PDB entry 2ZND | X-ray diffraction, 1.70 A resolution | chain A

== Chain A ==
Protein: Programmed cell death protein 6
From: Homo sapiens
UniProt: O75340 (PDCD6_HUMAN); residues 20-191 here = UniProt positions 20-191
Chain sequence (172 residues; numbered 20 to 191; the number before each row is that of its first residue):
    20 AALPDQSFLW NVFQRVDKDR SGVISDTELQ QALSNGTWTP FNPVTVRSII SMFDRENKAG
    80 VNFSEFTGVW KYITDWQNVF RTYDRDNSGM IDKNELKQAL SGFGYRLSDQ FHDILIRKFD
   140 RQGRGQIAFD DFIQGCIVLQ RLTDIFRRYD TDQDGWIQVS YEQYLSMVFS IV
Not modelled in the structure: 20-24
Curated features (UniProtKB/Swiss-Prot):
  - binding site (Ca(2+)): Asp36, Asp38, Ser40, Val42, Glu47, Asp103, Asp105, Ser107, Met109, Glu114
  - binding site (Mg(2+)): Asp169, Asp171, Asp173, Trp175
  - natural variant: Gly123 (G123C: In a breast cancer sample)
  - mutagenesis: Glu47 (E47A: Loss of interaction with SEC31A and PLSCR3, and loss of localization to the endoplasmic reticulum; when associated with A-114), Leu52 (L52A: Strongly impaired interaction with SEC31A. Slightly reduced interaction with PDCD6IP), Ser53 (S53G: Slightly reduced interaction with SEC31A. Does not affect interaction with PDCD6IP), Trp57 (W57A: Does not affect interaction with SEC31A. Reduces the interaction with HEBP2, PDCD6IP and ANXA7), Phe60 (F60A: Abolishes the interaction with SEC31A, PDCD6IP, ANXA7 and ANXA11), Phe85 (F85A: Strongly impaired interaction with SEC31A and TFG. Does not affect interaction with PDCD6IP), Trp89 (W89A: Does not affect interaction with SEC31A. Does not affect interaction with PDCD6IP), Tyr91 (Y91A: Abolishes the interaction with PDCD6IP, ANXA7 and ANXA11), Ile92 (I92A: Does not affect interaction with SEC31A. Does not affect interaction with PDCD6IP), Trp95 (W95A: Abolishes the interaction with PDCD6IP, ANXA7 and ANXA11), Glu114 (E114A: Loss of interaction with SEC31A and PLSCR3, and loss of localization to the endoplasmic reticulum; when associated with A-47), Phe122 (F122A: Increases interaction with PDCD6IP and ANXA7. Impairs interaction with ANXA11. Augments stauroporine-induced cell death; F122G: Increases interaction with PDCD6IP ...), 2 further mutagenesis entries in UniProt
Reported in the primary citation:
  - contacts within the chain: Tyr124-Leu158
  - conformationally variable residues (order/disorder transition): Arg125
  - mutagenesis - G121DEL/F122DEL: abolished binding to Alix

== Overview ==
Curated annotation (UniProt) lists 10 Ca2+-binding residues, 4 Mg2+-binding residues and 14 mutagenesis sites.
The paper reports that G121DEL/F122DEL abolish binding to Alix; conformational variability at Arg125.
Chain A is Programmed cell death protein 6 (Homo sapiens); the structure, Crystal structure of Ca2+-free form
of des3-20ALG-2, was determined by X-ray diffraction together with 2ZN8, 2ZN9 and 2ZNE from the same study.
